Entry 3G4S (X-ray diffraction, 3.20 A resolution); this record covers chains 0 and T of the 31 polymer chains in the assembly.

Chain 0:
Molecule: 23S ribosomal RNA
Organism: Haloarcula marismortui
Sequence (2923 nucleotides; each row starts with the number of its first residue):
     1 GUUGGCUACUAUGCCAGCUGGUGGAUUGCUCGGCUCAGGCGCUGAUGAAG
    51 GACGUGCCAAGCUGCGAUAAGCUGUGGGGAGCCGCACGGAGGCGAAGAAC
   101 CACAGAUUUCCGAAUGAGAAUCUCUCUAACAAUUGCUUCGCGCAAUGAGG
   151 AACCCCGAGAACUGAAACAUCUCAGUAUCGGGAGGAACAGAAAACGCAAC
   201 GUGAUGUCGUUAGUAACCGCGAGUGAACGCGAUACAGCCCAAACCGAAGC
   251 CCUCACGGGCAAUGUGGUGUCAGGGCUACCUCUCAUCAGCCGACCGUCUU
   301 CACGAAGUCUCUUGGAAUAGAGCGUGAUACAGGGUGACAACCCCGUACUG
   351 AAGACCAGUACGCUGUGCGGUAGUGCCAGAGUAGCGGGGGUUGGAUAUCC
   401 CUCGCGAAUAACGCAGGCAUCGACUGCGAAGGCUAAACACAACCUGAGAC
   451 CGAUAGUGAACAAGUAGUGUGAACGAACGCUGCAAAGUACCCUCAGAAGG
   501 GAGGCGAAAUAGAGCAUGAAAUCAGUUGGCGAUCGAGCGACAGGGCAUAC
   551 AAGGUCCCUUGACGAAUGACCGAGACGCGAGUCUCCAGUAAGACUCACGG
   601 GAAGCCGAUGUUCUGUCGUACGUUUUGAAAAACGAGCCAGGGAGUGUGUC
   651 UGUAUGGCAAGUCUAACCGGAGUAUCCGGGGAGGCACAGGGAAACCGACA
   701 UGGCCGCAGGGCUUUGCCCGAGGGCCGCCGUCUUCAAGGGCGGGGAGCCA
   751 UGUGGACACGACCCGAAUCCGGACGAUCUACGCAUGGACAAGAUGAAGCG
   801 UGCCGAAAGGCACGUGGAAGUCUGUUAGAGUUGGUGUCCUACAAUACCCU
   851 CUCGUGAUCUAUGUGUAGGGGUGAAAGGCCCAUCGAGUCCGGCAACAGCU
   901 GGUUCCAAUCGAAACAUGUCGAAGCAUGACCUCCGCCGAGGUAGUCUGUG
   951 AGGUAGAGCGACCGAUUGGUGUGUCCGCCUCCGAGAGGAGUCGGCACACC
  1001 UGUCAAACUCCAAACUUACAGACGCUGUUUGACGCGGGGAUUCCGGUGCG
  1051 CGGGGUAAGCCUGUGUACCAGGAGGGGAACAACCCAGAGAUAGGUUAAGG
  1101 UCCCCAAGUGUGGAUUAAGUGUAAUCCUCUGAAGGUGGUCUCGAGCCCUA
  1151 GACAGCCGGGAGGUGAGCUUAGAAGCAGCUACCCUCUAAGAAAAGCGUAA
  1201 CAGCUUACCGGCCGAGGUUUGAGGCGCCCAAAAUGAUCGGGACUCAAAUC
  1251 CACCACCGAGACCUGUCCGUACCACUCAUACUGGUAAUCGAGUAGAUUGG
  1301 CGCUCUAAUUGGAUGGAAGCAGGGGCGAGAGCUCCUGUGGACCGAUUAGU
  1351 GACGAAAAUCCUGGCCAUAGUAGCAGCGAUAGUCGGGUGAGAACCCCGAC
  1401 GGCCUAAUGGAUAAGGGUUCCUCAGCACUGCUGAUCAGCUGAGGGUUAGC
  1451 CGGUCCUAAGUCUCACCGCAACUCGACUGAGACGAAAUGGGAAACAGGUU
  1501 AAUAUUCCUGUGCCAUCAUGCAGUGAAAGUUGACGCCCUGGGGUCGAUCA
  1551 CGCCGGGCAUUCGCCCGGUCGAACCGUCCAACUCCGUGGAAGCCGUAAUG
  1601 GCAGGAAGCGGACGAACGGCGGCAUAGGGAAACGUGAUUCAACCUGGGGC
  1651 CCAUGAAAAGACGAGCAUGAUGUCCGUACCGAGAACCGACACAGGUGUCC
  1701 AUGGCGGCGAAAGCCAAGGCCUGUCGGGAGCAACCAACGUUAGGGAAUUC
  1751 GGCAAGUUAGUCCCGUACCUUCGGAAGAAGGGAUGCCUGCUCCGGAACGG
  1801 AGCAGGUCGCAGUGACUCGGAAGCUCGGACUGUCUAGUAACAACAUAGGU
  1851 GACCGCAAAUCCGCAAGGACUCGUACGGUCACUGAAUCCUGCCCAGUGCA
  1901 GGUAUCUGAACACCUCGUACAAGAGGACGAAGGACCUGUCAACGGCGGGG
  1951 GUAACUAUGACCCUCUUAAGGUAGCGUAGUACCUUGCCGCAUCAGUAGCG
  2001 GCUUGCAUGAAUGGAUUAACCAGAGCUUCACUGUCCCAACGUUGGGCCCG
  2051 GUGAACUGUACAUUCCAGUGCGGAGUCUGGAGACACCCAGGGGGAAGCGA
  2101 AGACCCUAUGGAGCUUUACUGCAGGCUGUCGCUGAGACGUGGUCGCCGAU
  2151 GUGCAGCAUAGGUAGGAGUCGUUACAGAGGUACCCGCGCUAGCGGGCCAC
  2201 CCAGACAACAGUGAAAUACUACCCGUCGGUGACUGCGACUCUCACUCCGG
  2251 GAGGAGGACACCGAUAGCCGGGCAGUUUGACUGGGGCGGUACGCGCUCGA
  2301 AAAGAUAUCGAGCGCGCCCUAUGGUCAUCUCAGCCGGGACAGAGACCCGG
  2351 CGAAGAGUGCAAGAGCAAAAGAUGACUUGACAGUGUUCUUCCCAACGAGG
  2401 AACGCUGACGCGAAAGCGUGGUCUAGCGAACCAAUUAGCCUGCUUGAUGC
  2451 GGGCAAUUGAUGACAGAAAAGCUACCCUAGGGAUAACAGAGUCGUCACUC
  2501 GCAAGAGCACAUAUCGACCGAGUGGCUUGCUACCUCGAUGUCGGUUCCCU
  2551 CCAUCCUGCCCGUGCAGAAGCGGGCAAGGGUGAGGUUGUUCGCCUAUUAA
  2601 AGGAGGUCGUGAGCUGGGUUUAGACCGUCGUGAGACAGGUCGGCUGCUAU
  2651 CUACUGGGUGUGUAAUGGUGUCUGACAAGAACGACCGUAUAGUACGAGAG
  2701 GAACUACGGUUGGUGGCCACUGGUGUACCGGUUGUUCGAGAGAGCACGUG
  2751 CCGGGUAGCCACGCCACACGGGGUAAGAGCUGAACGCAUCUAAGCUCGAA
  2801 ACCCACUUGGAAAAGAGACACCGCCGAGGUCCCGCGUACAAGACGCGGUC
  2851 GAUAGACUCGGGGUGUGCGCGUCGAGGUAACGAGACGUUAAGCCCACGAG
  2901 CACUAACAGACCAAAGCCAUCAU
Not modelled in the structure: 1-9, 126-127, 715, 971-998, 1560, 1952-1963, 2137-2236, 2339-2343, 2665-2666, 2915-2923
Modified / non-standard residues: 1MA (6-hydro-1-methyladenosine-5'-monophosphate) at position 628, OMU (o2'-methyluridine 5'-monophosphate) at position 2587, OMG (o2'-methylguanosine-5'-monophosphate) at position 2588, UR3 (3-methyluridine-5'-monophoshate) at position 2619, PSU (pseudouridine-5'-monophosphate) at position 2621
Ion coordination: Na+ site 1: U12 (shared with 1 residue of chain R); Mg2+ site 1 near G28 (its only coordinating residue here); Na+ site 2: C40, C443; Na+ site 3: G56, A59, G61; Sr2+ site 1 near A86 (its only coordinating residue here); Mg2+ site 2 near U115 (its only coordinating residue here); Na+ site 4: C141, G142; Na+ site 5: U146, G147; Mg2+ site 3: C162, U2276; Na+ site 6: A165, A166; Mg2+ site 4: A167, C168; Na+ site 7: U170, C218, G219, G221; 1 more K+ sites not listed; 69 more Mg2+ sites not listed; 56 more Na+ sites not listed; 34 more Sr2+ sites not listed
Residues lining bound ligands: tiamulin (MUL): G2102, A2103, C2104, A2486, C2487, A2538, U2539, G2540, U2541, U2620

Chain T:
Molecule: 50S ribosomal protein L24P
Organism: Haloarcula marismortui
UniProt: P10972 (RL24_HALMA); residues 1-119 here correspond to UniProt positions 2-120 (UniProt number = residue number + 1)
Sequence (119 residues; each row starts with the number of its first residue):
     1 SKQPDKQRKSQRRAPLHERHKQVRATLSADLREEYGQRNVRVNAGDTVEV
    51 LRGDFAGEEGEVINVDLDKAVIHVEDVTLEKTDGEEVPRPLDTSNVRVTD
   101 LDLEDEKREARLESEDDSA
Ion coordination: Mg2+: Gln37, Leu112, Ser114, Asp117; Na+: Ser94, Asn95 (shared with U308(0), U335(0), C342(0) of chain 0)

How chain 0 and chain T interact:
Contacting residue pairs - 113 pairs, chain 0 then chain T:
  U30(0) - Asp5(T)  sugar contact
  U30(0) - Arg8(T)  salt bridge to the phosphate
  C31(0) - Asp5(T)  phosphate contact
  C31(0) - Arg8(T)  salt bridge to the phosphate
  C31(0) - Arg12(T)  salt bridge to the phosphate
  C31(0) - Arg13(T)  phosphate contact
  G32(0) - Asp5(T)  base contact
  G32(0) - Lys9(T)  salt bridge to the phosphate
  G32(0) - Arg13(T)  salt bridge to the phosphate
  G79(0) - His20(T)  sugar contact
  G79(0) - Arg41(T)  phosphate contact
  G79(0) - Lys107(T)  hydrogen bond to the base
  G79(0) - Arg111(T)  salt bridge to the phosphate
  A80(0) - Arg41(T)  sugar contact
  A80(0) - Asn43(T)  hydrogen bond to the phosphate
  A80(0) - Arg111(T)  salt bridge to the phosphate
  G81(0) - Arg41(T)  salt bridge to the phosphate
  G81(0) - Val42(T)  phosphate contact
  G81(0) - Asn43(T)  phosphate contact
  G81(0) - Ala44(T)  hydrogen bond to the phosphate
  G81(0) - Val65(T)  sugar contact
  G81(0) - Leu67(T)  phosphate contact
  C82(0) - Leu16(T)  phosphate contact
  C82(0) - Val65(T)  phosphate contact
  C82(0) - Asp66(T)  phosphate contact
  C82(0) - Leu67(T)  hydrogen bond to the phosphate
  C82(0) - Asp68(T)  phosphate contact
  C83(0) - Leu16(T)  phosphate contact
  C85(0) - Asp68(T)  phosphate contact
  C87(0) - Asp68(T)  phosphate contact
  C87(0) - Lys69(T)  hydrogen bond to the base
  A95(0) - Asp105(T)  base contact
  G97(0) - Asp105(T)  hydrogen bond to the base
  G97(0) - Lys107(T)  hydrogen bond to the base
  A99(0) - Leu16(T)  sugar contact
  A99(0) - His17(T)  base contact
  A99(0) - His20(T)  hydrogen bond to the base
  C100(0) - Pro15(T)  sugar contact
  C100(0) - Leu16(T)  hydrogen bond to the sugar
  C100(0) - His17(T)  hydrogen bond to the sugar
  C101(0) - Pro15(T)  sugar contact
  C101(0) - His17(T)  sugar contact
  C301(0) - Glu18(T)  phosphate contact
  C303(0) - Asp116(T)  sugar contact
  C303(0) - Ser118(T)  hydrogen bond to the phosphate
  G304(0) - Ser118(T)  phosphate contact
  A306(0) - Arg38(T)  salt bridge to the phosphate
  G307(0) - Arg38(T)  salt bridge to the phosphate
  U308(0) - Arg32(T)  salt bridge to the phosphate
  U308(0) - Arg38(T)  salt bridge to the phosphate
  U308(0) - Leu51(T)  base contact
  U308(0) - Arg52(T)  hydrogen bond to the sugar
  U308(0) - Ser94(T)  base contact
  U308(0) - Asn95(T)  base contact
  U308(0) - Arg97(T)  salt bridge to the phosphate
  C309(0) - Leu51(T)  phosphate contact
  C309(0) - Arg97(T)  salt bridge to the phosphate
  G315(0) - Asp54(T)  hydrogen bond to the sugar
  A316(0) - Arg52(T)  phosphate contact
  A316(0) - Asp54(T)  sugar contact
  A317(0) - Arg52(T)  phosphate contact
  U318(0) - Arg52(T)  salt bridge to the phosphate
  A331(0) - Ser1(T)  base contact
  A331(0) - Lys2(T)  base contact
  G332(0) - Lys2(T)  hydrogen bond to the sugar
  G332(0) - Gln3(T)  sugar contact
  G332(0) - Pro4(T)  sugar contact
  G332(0) - Gln7(T)  hydrogen bond to the base
  G333(0) - Pro4(T)  sugar contact
  G333(0) - Gln7(T)  sugar contact
  G333(0) - Arg8(T)  sugar contact
  G333(0) - Gln11(T)  hydrogen bond to the base
  G334(0) - Arg8(T)  salt bridge to the phosphate
  G334(0) - Gln11(T)  sugar contact
  G334(0) - Ser94(T)  hydrogen bond to the base
  U335(0) - Asp92(T)  sugar contact
  U335(0) - Asn95(T)  hydrogen bond to the sugar
  G336(0) - Gly53(T)  base contact
  G336(0) - Asp54(T)  hydrogen bond to the base
  G336(0) - Arg89(T)  hydrogen bond to the base
  G336(0) - Asn95(T)  hydrogen bond to the phosphate
  C342(0) - Thr26(T)  phosphate contact
  C342(0) - Ser94(T)  hydrogen bond to the sugar
  C343(0) - Lys21(T)  sugar contact
  C343(0) - Arg24(T)  sugar contact
  C343(0) - Thr26(T)  phosphate contact
  C343(0) - Asn39(T)  phosphate contact
  C343(0) - Ser94(T)  hydrogen bond to the sugar
  C344(0) - Lys21(T)  sugar contact
  C344(0) - Arg24(T)  salt bridge to the phosphate
  C344(0) - Asn39(T)  hydrogen bond to the phosphate
  G345(0) - Lys21(T)  salt bridge to the phosphate
  G446(0) - Ser1(T)  phosphate contact
  G446(0) - Lys6(T)  salt bridge to the phosphate
  A447(0) - Ser1(T)  hydrogen bond to the phosphate
  A447(0) - Lys2(T)  phosphate contact
  A447(0) - Gln3(T)  phosphate contact
  G448(0) - Lys2(T)  salt bridge to the phosphate
  G448(0) - Gln3(T)  hydrogen bond to the phosphate
  C483(0) - Arg89(T)  hydrogen bond to the base
  A484(0) - Leu79(T)  sugar contact
  A484(0) - Arg89(T)  hydrogen bond to the sugar
  A484(0) - Pro90(T)  sugar contact
  A485(0) - Pro90(T)  phosphate contact
  A486(0) - Leu79(T)  sugar contact
  A486(0) - Glu80(T)  hydrogen bond to the sugar
  A486(0) - Lys81(T)  salt bridge to the phosphate
  A486(0) - Val87(T)  phosphate contact
  G487(0) - Lys81(T)  phosphate contact
  G487(0) - Thr82(T)  hydrogen bond to the phosphate
  U488(0) - Thr82(T)  sugar contact
  A489(0) - Thr82(T)  sugar contact
  A489(0) - Asp83(T)  sugar contact
Interface residues without a listed pair, chain 0 (50 interface residues in all): G77, G78, C341, G504
Interface residues without a listed pair, chain T (57 interface residues in all): Ala25, Phe55, Arg108, Asp117

In short:
The interface between chain 0 and chain T involves 50 residues on one side and 57 on the other, with 30
hydrogen bonds and 21 salt bridges. Polar contacts include G79(0)-Lys107(T), C87(0)-Lys69(T) and
G97(0)-Asp105(T). Chain 0 binds tiamulin.
Chain 0 is 23S ribosomal RNA and chain T is 50S ribosomal protein L24P, both from Haloarcula marismortui; the
structure, Co-crystal structure of Tiamulin bound to the large ribosomal subunit, was determined by X-ray
diffraction together with 3G6E and 3G71 from the same study.
